1HB7 - chains B and K of the 12 polymer chains in the assembly; structure by electron microscopy, 14.00 A resolution (very low resolution: no residue pairs are listed; an interface is given only as per-side residue counts).

Chain B (and K):
Molecule: Bacteriophage PRD1 SUS1 mutant capsid
Organism: Bacteriophage PRD1
Notes: chain K of this document is another copy of the same molecule, construct and numbering; everything in this record applies to it too
UniProt: P22535 (COA3_BPPRD); residues 2-395 here correspond to UniProt positions 1-394 (UniProt number = residue number - 1)
Chain sequence (394 residues; each row starts with the number of its first residue):
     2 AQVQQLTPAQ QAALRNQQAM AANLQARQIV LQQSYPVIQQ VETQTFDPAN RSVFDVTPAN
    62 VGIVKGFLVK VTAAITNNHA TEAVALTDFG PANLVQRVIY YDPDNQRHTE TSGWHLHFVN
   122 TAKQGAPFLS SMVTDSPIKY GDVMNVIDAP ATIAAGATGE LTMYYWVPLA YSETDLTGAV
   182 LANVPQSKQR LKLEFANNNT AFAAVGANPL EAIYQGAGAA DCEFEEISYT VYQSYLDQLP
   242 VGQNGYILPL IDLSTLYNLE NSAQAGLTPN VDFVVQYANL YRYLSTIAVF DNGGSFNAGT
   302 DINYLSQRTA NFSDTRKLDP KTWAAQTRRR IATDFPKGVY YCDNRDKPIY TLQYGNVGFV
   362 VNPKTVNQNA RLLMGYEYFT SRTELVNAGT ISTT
Unresolved in the structure: 2-12, 386-395

Interface between chain B and chain K:
At this resolution (14 A) residue pairs are not listed: 14 residues of chain B and 11 of chain K lie at the interface.

In short:
Chain B and chain K form an interface of 14 and 11 residues respectively.
Chain B and chain K are both Bacteriophage PRD1 SUS1 mutant capsid (Bacteriophage PRD1); the structure,
quasi-atomic resolution model of bacteriophage PRD1 sus1 mutant, obtained by combined cryo-EM and X-ray
crystallography, was determined by electron microscopy (same publication as 1HB5 and 1HB9).
